1DC3 - chains A and B; structure by X-ray diffraction, 2.50 A resolution.

Chain A (and B):
Protein: Glyceraldehyde 3-phosphate dehydrogenase
Source organism: Escherichia coli
Notes: EC 1.2.1.12; fragment: apo; chain B of this document is another copy of the same molecule, construct and numbering; everything in this record applies to it too
UniProtKB: P0A9B2 (G3P1_ECOLI); the construct lacks a stretch of the UniProt sequence and is renumbered around it, so the offset changes along the chain: 0-34 = UniProt 1-35; 36-122 = UniProt 36-122; 123-138 = UniProt 124-139; 140-330 = UniProt 140-330
Sequence (330 residues; numbered 0 to 330 plus 1 insertion-coded residue; 2 numbers in that range are skipped by the numbering (no residue carries them; nothing is unmodelled there); the number before each row is that of its first residue; numbering starts at 0):
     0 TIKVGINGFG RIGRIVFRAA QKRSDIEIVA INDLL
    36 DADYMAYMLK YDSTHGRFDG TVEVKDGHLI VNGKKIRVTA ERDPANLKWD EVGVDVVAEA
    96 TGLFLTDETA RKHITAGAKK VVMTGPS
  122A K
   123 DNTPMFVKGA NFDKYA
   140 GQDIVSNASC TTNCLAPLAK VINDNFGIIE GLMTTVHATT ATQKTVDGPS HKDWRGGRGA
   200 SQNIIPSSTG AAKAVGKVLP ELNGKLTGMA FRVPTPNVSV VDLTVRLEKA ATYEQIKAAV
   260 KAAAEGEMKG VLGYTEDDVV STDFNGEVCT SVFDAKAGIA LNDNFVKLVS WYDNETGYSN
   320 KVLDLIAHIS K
UniProt features mapped onto this chain:
  - modified residue: Lys115 (N6-succinyllysine)

How chain A and chain B interact:
Contacting residue pairs (90; chain A residue first):
  Glu169(A) with Leu300(B); Asn301(B), hydrogen bond; Phe304(B)
  Gly170(A) with Leu300(B); Phe304(B)
  Leu171(A) with Ile298(B), hydrophobic; Phe304(B), hydrophobic; Val305(B)
  Met172(A) with Lys306(B)
  Thr173(A) with Asp241(B), hydrogen bond; Lys306(B), hydrogen bond
  Val175(A) with Ile203(B)
  Trp193(A) with Asp277(B)
  Arg194(A) with Asp276(B); Asp277(B); Val278(B), hydrogen bond (side chain-backbone); Asp293(B), salt bridge; Lys295(B); Ala296(B)
  Arg197(A) with Val279(B); Thr281(B); Asp282(B), salt bridge
  Gln201(A) with Ser280(B); Thr281(B)
  Asn202(A) with Val279(B); Ser280(B); Thr281(B), hydrogen bond
  Ile203(A) with Val175(B); Val237(B); Val279(B); Ser280(B), hydrogen bond (backbone-side chain); Trp310(B)
  Ile204(A) with Val279(B), hydrophobic
  Pro205(A) with Val278(B); Trp310(B), hydrophobic
  Gly223(A) with Leu300(B)
  Lys224(A) with Leu300(B)
  Thr226(A) with Ile298(B)
  Met228(A) with Ala296(B); Lys306(B)
  Phe230(A) with Asp241(B); Val308(B), hydrophobic
  Val232(A) with Val232(B), hydrophobic
  Pro233(A) with Pro233(B); Thr234(B)
  Thr234(A) with Pro233(B)
  Val237(A) with Ile203(B)
  Asp241(A) with Thr173(B), hydrogen bond; Phe230(B)
  Thr243(A) with Leu171(B); Thr243(B); Phe304(B)
  Arg245(A) with Arg245(B)
  Asp276(A) with Arg194(B)
  Asp277(A) with Trp193(B); Arg194(B), salt bridge
  Val278(A) with Arg194(B), hydrogen bond (backbone-side chain); Pro205(B)
  Val279(A) with Arg197(B); Asn202(B); Ile204(B), hydrophobic
  Ser280(A) with Gln201(B); Asn202(B); Ile203(B), hydrogen bond (side chain-backbone)
  Thr281(A) with Arg197(B); Gln201(B); Asn202(B), hydrogen bond
  Asp282(A) with Arg197(B), salt bridge
  Asp293(A) with Arg194(B), salt bridge
  Lys295(A) with Arg194(B)
  Ala296(A) with Arg194(B); Met228(B)
  Ile298(A) with Thr226(B)
  Leu300(A) with Glu169(B); Gly170(B); Gly223(B); Lys224(B)
  Asn301(A) with Glu169(B), hydrogen bond
  Phe304(A) with Glu169(B); Gly170(B); Leu171(B), hydrophobic; Phe304(B), hydrophobic
  Val305(A) with Leu171(B)
  Lys306(A) with Leu171(B); Met172(B); Thr173(B), hydrogen bond; Met228(B)
  Val308(A) with Phe230(B), hydrophobic
  Trp310(A) with Ile203(B); Pro205(B), hydrophobic
Also at the interface, not in a pair above, chain A (48 interface residues in all): Ser200, Leu225, Ser238, Val239
Also at the interface, not in a pair above, chain B (47 interface residues in all): Ser200, Leu225, Val239

Overview:
The interface between chain A and chain B involves 48 residues on one side and 47 on the other, with 12
hydrogen bonds and 5 salt bridges. Among the polar pairs are Arg194(A)-Asp293(B), Arg197(A)-Asp282(B) and
Asp277(A)-Arg194(B).
Both chains are Glyceraldehyde 3-phosphate dehydrogenase (Escherichia coli). Entry 1DC3 (Structural analysis
of glyceraldehyde 3-phosphate dehydrogenase from escherichia coli: direct evidence for substrate binding and
cofactor-induced ...) was determined by X-ray diffraction together with 1DC4, 1DC5 and 1DC6 from the same
study.
